PDB entry 7YOJ | electron microscopy, 3.36 A resolution | chains A and B of the 4 polymer chains in the assembly

[Chain A]
Protein: CasPi
Organism: Armatimonadota bacterium
UniProt: A0A399WQY8 (A0A399WQY8_9BACT); numbering as in UniProt (aligned over 1-867)
Sequence (867 residues; each row starts with the number of its first residue):
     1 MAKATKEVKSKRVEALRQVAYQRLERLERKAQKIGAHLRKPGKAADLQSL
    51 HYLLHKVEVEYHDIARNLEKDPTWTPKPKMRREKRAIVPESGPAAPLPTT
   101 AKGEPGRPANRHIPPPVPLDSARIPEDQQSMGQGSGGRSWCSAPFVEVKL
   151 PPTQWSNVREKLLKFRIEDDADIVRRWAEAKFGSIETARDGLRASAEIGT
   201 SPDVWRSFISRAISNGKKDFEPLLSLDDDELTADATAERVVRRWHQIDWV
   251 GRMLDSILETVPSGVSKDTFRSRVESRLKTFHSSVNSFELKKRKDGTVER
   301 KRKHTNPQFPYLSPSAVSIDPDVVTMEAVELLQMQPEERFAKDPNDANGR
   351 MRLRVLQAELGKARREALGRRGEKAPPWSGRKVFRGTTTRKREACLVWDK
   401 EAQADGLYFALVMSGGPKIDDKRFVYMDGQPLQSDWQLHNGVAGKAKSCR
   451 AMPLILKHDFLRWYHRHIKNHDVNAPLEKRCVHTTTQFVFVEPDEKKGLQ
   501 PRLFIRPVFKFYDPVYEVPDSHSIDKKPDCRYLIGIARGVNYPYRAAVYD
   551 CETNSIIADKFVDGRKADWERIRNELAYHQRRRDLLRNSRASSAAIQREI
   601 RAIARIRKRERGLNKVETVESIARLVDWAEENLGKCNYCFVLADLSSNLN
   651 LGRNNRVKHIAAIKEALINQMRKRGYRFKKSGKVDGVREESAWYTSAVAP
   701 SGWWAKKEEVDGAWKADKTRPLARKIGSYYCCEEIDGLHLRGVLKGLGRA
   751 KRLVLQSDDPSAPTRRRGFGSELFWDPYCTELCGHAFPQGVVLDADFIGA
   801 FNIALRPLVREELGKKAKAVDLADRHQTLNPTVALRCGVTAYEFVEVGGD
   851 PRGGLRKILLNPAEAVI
Differences from the reference sequence: engineered mutation Ala-537 (Asp in A0A399WQY8), Ala-643 (Glu in A0A399WQY8)
From the paper describing this entry:
  - catalytic residues: Asp-796
  - binding site for the 30-nt DNA strand: Gln-133, Arg-390, Arg-392
  - specificity-determining residues: Arg-390, Arg-392
  - mutagenesis - R390A, R390A/R392A, R392A: abolished catalytic activity
  - contacts within the chain: Glu-28/Arg-339 (hydrogen bond), Tyr-61/Glu-337 (hydrogen bond)
  - binding site for the 174-nt RNA strand (chain B): Arg-23, Arg-26
  - mutagenesis - D537A/E643A: abolished catalytic activity (proposed by the authors, not directly observed)

[Chain B]
Molecule: 174-nt RNA strand
Organism: Armatimonadetes bacterium
Sequence (174 nucleotides; numbered 0 to 173; the number before each row is that of its first residue; numbering starts at 0):
     0 GUCUGCCGAAGACGCCGCACGGAGCCUGGGCCGGAAUCGUAGAUCGAACG
    50 CGGCAUCGAAGCCCUGCAGCCCUUCGGGGCCAAGGCGGCGCAGCAAGCCU
   100 CUUUCAGGCGGCAGAGUCCUUUAGAGUGUGAGAGACACUCUAAAGGAAUG
   150 AAAGAGGGCGACACCCUGGUGAAC

[Chain A / chain B interface]
Pairs across the interface (196; chain A residue first):
  Met-1(A) with A40(B), phosphate contact
  Thr-5(A) with U39(B), sugar contact
  Val-8(A) with U39(B), sugar contact; A40(B), phosphate contact; G41(B), phosphate contact
  Lys-9(A) with U39(B), base contact
  Lys-11(A) with C37(B), salt bridge to the phosphate
  Arg-12(A) with C37(B), salt bridge to the phosphate; G38(B), salt bridge to the phosphate; A42(B), hydrogen bond to the base
  Ala-15(A) with U36(B), phosphate contact; C37(B), phosphate contact
  Leu-16(A) with U36(B), sugar contact; C37(B), sugar contact
  Gln-18(A) with A35(B), sugar contact
  Val-19(A) with A35(B), base contact; U36(B), sugar contact
  Arg-23(A) with A35(B), hydrogen bond to the base; C48(B), hydrogen bond to the base; G49(B), hydrogen bond to the base
  Arg-26(A) with G49(B), hydrogen bond to the base; C50(B), hydrogen bond to the sugar
  Lys-30(A) with C25(B), phosphate contact; C50(B), phosphate contact; G51(B), salt bridge to the phosphate
  Lys-33(A) with C24(B), sugar contact; C25(B), salt bridge to the phosphate
  Ile-34(A) with C24(B), phosphate contact
  His-37(A) with G23(B), hydrogen bond to the sugar; C24(B), salt bridge to the phosphate
  Lys-40(A) with G23(B), sugar contact
  Gly-42(A) with C61(B), sugar contact
  Lys-43(A) with G23(B), hydrogen bond to the base; C62(B), base contact
  Ala-44(A) with G60(B), hydrogen bond to the sugar; C61(B), hydrogen bond to the sugar
  Ala-45(A) with G60(B), sugar contact; C61(B), base contact
  Asp-46(A) with C24(B), base contact
  Leu-47(A) with G60(B), sugar contact
  Ser-49(A) with G60(B), sugar contact
  Leu-50(A) with C24(B), sugar contact; C25(B), sugar contact
  Tyr-52(A) with G168(B), hydrogen bond to the base
  Leu-53(A) with C25(B), sugar contact
  His-55(A) with G168(B), base contact
  Lys-56(A) with U169(B), sugar contact
  Val-59(A) with G170(B), sugar contact
  Glu-60(A) with G170(B), phosphate contact; A171(B), phosphate contact
  Asp-63(A) with G170(B), hydrogen bond to the sugar; A171(B), sugar contact
  Asn-67(A) with A171(B), hydrogen bond to the phosphate; A172(B), phosphate contact
  Trp-74(A) with A172(B), phosphate contact
  Lys-77(A) with C37(B), hydrogen bond to the sugar; G38(B), hydrogen bond to the sugar
  Pro-78(A) with C173(B), phosphate contact
  Met-80(A) with A172(B), base contact; C173(B), phosphate contact
  Arg-81(A) with C48(B), sugar contact; G49(B), phosphate contact
  Arg-82(A) with A46(B), hydrogen bond to the sugar; A47(B), hydrogen bond to the sugar; C48(B), phosphate contact
  Glu-83(A) with C173(B), hydrogen bond to the base
  Lys-84(A) with C48(B), salt bridge to the phosphate
  Arg-85(A) with U169(B), salt bridge to the phosphate
  Glu-104(A) with C104(B), sugar contact; A105(B), sugar contact
  Pro-105(A) with C104(B), hydrogen bond to the sugar; A105(B), sugar contact
  Arg-107(A) with A105(B), hydrogen bond to the sugar; G149(B), base contact; A150(B), sugar contact
  Pro-108(A) with A150(B), sugar contact
  Ala-109(A) with G149(B), sugar contact
  Asn-110(A) with G149(B), phosphate contact; A150(B), hydrogen bond to the phosphate
  His-112(A) with A151(B), salt bridge to the phosphate
  Ser-139(A) with A154(B), base contact
  Trp-140(A) with A154(B), hydrogen bond to the phosphate
  Cys-141(A) with A154(B), base contact; G155(B), base contact
  Ala-143(A) with C100(B), base contact; G153(B), hydrogen bond to the base; G155(B), sugar contact
  Pro-144(A) with C100(B), base contact; G153(B), base contact
  Phe-145(A) with U99(B), hydrogen bond to the base; C100(B), sugar contact
  Ile-167(A) with G157(B), sugar contact
  Arg-189(A) with A160(B), salt bridge to the phosphate
  Arg-277(A) with G156(B), base contact; G157(B), hydrogen bond to the sugar; C158(B), sugar contact
  Thr-280(A) with G157(B), base contact
  His-304(A) with G159(B), hydrogen bond to the base; A160(B), sugar contact
  Thr-305(A) with A160(B), sugar contact
  Asn-306(A) with G159(B), hydrogen bond to the sugar; A160(B), hydrogen bond to the sugar
  Pro-307(A) with G159(B), sugar contact
  Gln-308(A) with G159(B), hydrogen bond to the sugar; A160(B), phosphate contact
  Phe-309(A) with G159(B), sugar contact
  Pro-310(A) with C158(B), sugar contact
  Tyr-311(A) with C158(B), hydrogen bond to the phosphate; G159(B), phosphate contact
  Leu-312(A) with G159(B), hydrogen bond to the phosphate
  Ser-313(A) with G159(B), hydrogen bond to the phosphate
  Pro-314(A) with A160(B), phosphate contact
  Trp-378(A) with U99(B), phosphate contact; C100(B), phosphate contact
  Ser-379(A) with C100(B), hydrogen bond to the phosphate
  Arg-385(A) with G157(B), salt bridge to the phosphate
  Lys-457(A) with U99(B), salt bridge to the phosphate; U148(B), sugar contact; G149(B), phosphate contact
  His-458(A) with G149(B), hydrogen bond to the phosphate; A150(B), stacking on the base; A151(B), salt bridge to the phosphate
  Asp-459(A) with U99(B), base contact; C100(B), base contact
  Phe-460(A) with U99(B), base contact
  Arg-462(A) with A151(B), phosphate contact; A152(B), salt bridge to the phosphate; G153(B), salt bridge to the phosphate
  Arg-466(A) with A152(B), salt bridge to the phosphate; G153(B), salt bridge to the phosphate
  His-467(A) with G153(B), phosphate contact; A154(B), salt bridge to the phosphate
  Gln-487(A) with G155(B), hydrogen bond to the base; G156(B), phosphate contact
  Arg-502(A) with C98(B), salt bridge to the phosphate
  Phe-504(A) with U99(B), sugar contact
  Arg-506(A) with C100(B), base contact; G155(B), sugar contact; G156(B), salt bridge to the phosphate
  Arg-573(A) with C164(B), sugar contact
  Ala-577(A) with C165(B), phosphate contact; U166(B), sugar contact
  Gln-580(A) with C165(B), hydrogen bond to the sugar; U166(B), hydrogen bond to the sugar
  Arg-581(A) with U166(B), hydrogen bond to the phosphate; G167(B), salt bridge to the phosphate
  Asp-584(A) with U166(B), hydrogen bond to the sugar
  Leu-585(A) with G167(B), sugar contact
  Asn-588(A) with A59(B), sugar contact; G167(B), sugar contact
  Arg-590(A) with A59(B), sugar contact; G60(B), salt bridge to the phosphate; A81(B), sugar contact; A82(B), salt bridge to the phosphate
  Ser-593(A) with A82(B), hydrogen bond to the phosphate; G83(B), hydrogen bond to the phosphate; G84(B), hydrogen bond to the sugar
  Ala-594(A) with G83(B), phosphate contact; G84(B), base contact
  Gln-597(A) with G83(B), phosphate contact; G84(B), phosphate contact
  Arg-601(A) with A11(B), hydrogen bond to the phosphate; C12(B), salt bridge to the phosphate
  Arg-605(A) with A94(B), hydrogen bond to the sugar; A95(B), salt bridge to the phosphate
  Lys-608(A) with A95(B), salt bridge to the phosphate; G96(B), salt bridge to the phosphate; U103(B), phosphate contact
  Arg-611(A) with U102(B), phosphate contact; U103(B), salt bridge to the phosphate
  Gly-612(A) with U102(B), hydrogen bond to the sugar; U103(B), phosphate contact
  Asn-614(A) with U101(B), hydrogen bond to the sugar; U102(B), sugar contact
  Val-616(A) with U101(B), base contact; U102(B), base contact; A152(B), base contact
  Val-619(A) with A152(B), hydrogen bond to the sugar
  Glu-620(A) with A151(B), hydrogen bond to the sugar; A152(B), hydrogen bond to the sugar
  Ala-623(A) with A152(B), phosphate contact
  Arg-624(A) with A151(B), hydrogen bond to the sugar
  Asn-650(A) with A162(B), sugar contact; C163(B), sugar contact
  Leu-651(A) with C163(B), hydrogen bond to the sugar
  Gly-652(A) with C163(B), hydrogen bond to the sugar; C164(B), sugar contact
  Arg-653(A) with C164(B), phosphate contact; C165(B), salt bridge to the phosphate
  Asn-655(A) with C163(B), hydrogen bond to the sugar
  Asn-669(A) with A154(B), phosphate contact
  Gln-670(A) with A152(B), phosphate contact; G153(B), hydrogen bond to the phosphate
  Arg-672(A) with A154(B), base contact
  Lys-673(A) with G153(B), salt bridge to the phosphate; A154(B), salt bridge to the phosphate
Interface residues without a listed pair, chain A (122 interface residues in all): Ala-4, Ile-87, Gly-106, Arg-111, Glu-147, Pro-377, Asn-648
Interface residues without a listed pair, chain B (65 interface residues in all): U26, C161

[Overview]
122 residues of chain A face 65 of chain B across their interface; the contacts include 54 hydrogen bonds, 31
salt bridges and 1 aromatic stacking contact. Polar contacts include Arg-12(A)/A42(B), Arg-23(A)/A35(B) and
Arg-23(A)/C48(B). From the paper: the catalytic residue Asp-796(A); R390A, R390A/R392A and R392A of chain A,
among others, abolish catalytic activity.
Here chain A is CasPi (Armatimonadota bacterium) and chain B is a 174-nt RNA strand (Armatimonadetes
bacterium). Entry 7YOJ (Structure of CasPi with guide RNA and target DNA) was determined by electron
microscopy.
